PDB entry 4U4G | X-ray diffraction, 4.49 A resolution (low resolution: residue-level contacts below are approximate; hydrogen-bond / salt-bridge calls are withheld) | chains B and D of the 4 polymer chains in the assembly

== Chain B (and D) ==
Molecule: Glutamate receptor 2
From: Rattus norvegicus
Notes: chain D of this document is another copy of the same molecule, construct and numbering; everything in this record applies to it too
Reference sequence: P19491 (GRIA2_RAT), isoform P19491-2; aligned to UniProt positions 25-841 over residues 10-826 (the alignment contains insertions or deletions, so no single offset holds)
Amino-acid sequence (822 residues; row label = number of the first residue in the row):
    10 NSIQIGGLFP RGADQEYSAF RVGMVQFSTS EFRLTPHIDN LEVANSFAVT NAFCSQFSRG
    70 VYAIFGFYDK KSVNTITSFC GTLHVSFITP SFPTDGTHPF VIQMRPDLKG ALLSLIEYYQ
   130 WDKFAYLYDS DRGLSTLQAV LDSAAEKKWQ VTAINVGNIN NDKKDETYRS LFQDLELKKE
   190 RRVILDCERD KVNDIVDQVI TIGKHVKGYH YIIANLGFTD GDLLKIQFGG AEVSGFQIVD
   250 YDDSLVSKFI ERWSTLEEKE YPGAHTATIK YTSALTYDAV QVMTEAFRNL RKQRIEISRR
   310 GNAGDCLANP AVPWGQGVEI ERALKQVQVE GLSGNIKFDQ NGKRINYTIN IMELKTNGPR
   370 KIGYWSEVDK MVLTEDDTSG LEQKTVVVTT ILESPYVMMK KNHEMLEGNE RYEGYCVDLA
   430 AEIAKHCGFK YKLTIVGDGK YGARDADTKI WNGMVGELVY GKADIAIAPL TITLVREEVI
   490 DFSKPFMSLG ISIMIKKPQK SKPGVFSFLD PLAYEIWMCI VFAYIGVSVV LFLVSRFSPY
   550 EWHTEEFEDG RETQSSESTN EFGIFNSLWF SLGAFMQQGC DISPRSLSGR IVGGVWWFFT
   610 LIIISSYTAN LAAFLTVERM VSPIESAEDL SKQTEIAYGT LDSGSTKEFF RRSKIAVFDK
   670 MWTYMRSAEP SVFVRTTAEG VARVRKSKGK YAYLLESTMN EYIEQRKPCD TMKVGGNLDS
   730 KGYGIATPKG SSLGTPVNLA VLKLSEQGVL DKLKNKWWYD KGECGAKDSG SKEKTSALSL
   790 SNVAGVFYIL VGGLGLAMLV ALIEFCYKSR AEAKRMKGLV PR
Not modelled in the structure: 545-567, 587-592, 774-784, 818-831
Disulfides: Cys63-Cys315, Cys718-Cys773
Covalent attachments: N-acetylglucosamine (NAG) linked to Asn355
Differences from the reference sequence: conflict Glu241 (Asn256 in P19491), Leu382 (Val397 in P19491), Glu384 (Gly405 in P19491), Asp385 (Asn406 in P19491), Gln392 (Asn413 in P19491); expression tag (827-831)
Ligand contacts: ZK1 ({[7-morpholin-4-yl-2,3-dioxo-6-(trifluoromethyl)-3,4-dihydroquinoxalin-1(2H)-yl]methyl}phosphonic acid): Glu402, Tyr405, Tyr450, Pro478, Leu479, Thr480, Arg485, Gly653, Ser654, Thr655, Thr686, Glu705, Thr707, Tyr732
Curated features (UniProtKB/Swiss-Prot):
  - glycosylation: Asn355 (N-linked (GlcNAc...) asparagine)

== Interface between chain B and chain D ==
Residue-residue contacts (15):
  Asp174(B) with Phe237(D)
  Arg178(B) with Phe237(D)
  Ile209(B) with Ile209(D); His214(D)
  Thr210(B) with Lys234(D); Phe237(D); Gly238(D)
  Gly212(B) with Val215(D)
  His214(B) with Ile209(D); Thr210(D)
  Phe237(B) with Arg178(D); Thr210(D); Ile211(D)
  Gly238(B) with Thr210(D); Ile211(D)
Also at the interface, not in a pair above, chain B (11 interface residues in all): Ile211, Val215, Leu233
Also at the interface, not in a pair above, chain D (11 interface residues in all): Gly212, Leu233

== Summary ==
Chain B and chain D each contribute 11 residues to their interface. Ligands of chain B: compound ZK1.
Covalently linked N-acetylglucosamine: at Asn355(B).
Chain B and chain D are both Glutamate receptor 2 (Rattus norvegicus); the structure, Structure of GluA2* in
complex with competitive antagonist ZK 200775, was determined by X-ray diffraction, deposited together with
4U4F.
